4S2P - chains A and B; structure by X-ray diffraction, 1.70 A resolution.

Chain A (and B):
Molecule: Beta-lactamase
Source organism: Klebsiella pneumoniae
Notes: EC 3.5.2.6; chain B of this document is another copy of the same molecule, construct and numbering; everything in this record applies to it too
UniProtKB: Q6XEC0 (Q6XEC0_KLEPN); numbering as in UniProt (aligned over 1-265)
Amino-acid sequence (265 residues; each row starts with the number of its first residue):
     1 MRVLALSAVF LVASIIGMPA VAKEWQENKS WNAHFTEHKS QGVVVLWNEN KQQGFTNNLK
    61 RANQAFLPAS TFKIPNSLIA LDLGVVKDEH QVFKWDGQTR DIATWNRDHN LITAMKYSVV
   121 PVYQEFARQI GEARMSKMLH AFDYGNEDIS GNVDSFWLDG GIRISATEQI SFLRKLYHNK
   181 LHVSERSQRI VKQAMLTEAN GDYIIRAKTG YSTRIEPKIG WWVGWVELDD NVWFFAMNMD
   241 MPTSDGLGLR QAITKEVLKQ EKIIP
Not modelled in the structure: 1-23 (chain B: 1-24)
Modified residues: Lys73 (lysine nz-carboxylic acid; KCX)
UniProt features mapped onto this chain:
  - active site: Ser70 (Acyl-ester intermediate)
  - binding site (a beta-lactam): Ser70, Lys73, Ser118, Arg250
  - modified residue: Lys73 (N6-carboxylysine)
  - mutagenesis: Ser70 (S70A: Does not alter thermal stability; S70G: Increases thermal stability. Abolishes hydrolysis of cephalothin and decreases catalytic efficiency about 60-fold with respect to ampicillin), Arg189 (R189A: No significant effect on catalytic efficiency with respect to ampicillin. Very little reduction in dimerization at neutral pH. Predominantly monomer at neutral pH; when associated with A-206 ...), Arg206 (R206A: No significant effect on catalytic efficiency with respect to ampicillin, nitrocefin or imipenem. Very little reduction in dimerization at neutral pH. Predominantly monomer at neutral pH ...)

Interface between chain A and chain B:
Pairs across the interface (30):
  Glu89(A) with Arg189(B), salt bridge
  His90(A) with Tyr177(B)
  Thr113(A) with Asp229(B)
  Lys116(A) with Gly201(B), hydrogen bond (side chain-backbone); Asp229(B), salt bridge
  Tyr117(A) with Asp229(B), hydrogen bond
  Tyr177(A) with His90(B), hydrogen bond
  Glu185(A) with Arg186(B), salt bridge
  Arg186(A) with Glu185(B), salt bridge
  Arg189(A) with Glu89(B), salt bridge; Ile190(B); Gln193(B)
  Ile190(A) with Arg189(B)
  Gln193(A) with Arg189(B)
  Leu196(A) with Leu196(B), hydrophobic; Ala199(B), hydrophobic; Ile204(B), hydrophobic; Arg206(B)
  Thr197(A) with Asn200(B)
  Glu198(A) with Ala199(B)
  Ala199(A) with Leu196(B), hydrophobic; Glu198(B); Ala199(B), hydrogen bond (backbone-backbone)
  Asn200(A) with Thr197(B)
  Gly201(A) with Lys116(B), hydrogen bond (backbone-side chain)
  Ile204(A) with Leu196(B), hydrophobic
  Arg206(A) with Leu196(B)
  Asp229(A) with Thr113(B); Lys116(B), salt bridge; Tyr117(B), hydrogen bond
Interface residues without a listed pair, chain A (21 interface residues in all): Arg107
Interface residues without a listed pair, chain B (22 interface residues in all): Arg107, Asp202

Overview:
The interface between chain A and chain B involves 21 residues on one side and 22 on the other; the contacts
include 6 hydrogen bonds and 6 salt bridges. Polar pairs include Glu89(A)-Arg189(B), Lys116(A)-Asp229(B) and
Glu185(A)-Arg186(B).
Both chains are Beta-lactamase (Klebsiella pneumoniae). Entry 4S2P (Crystal structure of unbound OXA-48) was
determined by X-ray diffraction (same publication as 4S2I, 4S2J, 4S2K, 4S2N and 4S2O).
